3A9U - chain A; structure by X-ray diffraction, 2.40 A resolution.

[Chain A]
Molecule: 4-coumarate--CoA ligase
From: Populus tomentosa
Notes: EC 6.2.1.12
Reference sequence: Q941M3 (Q941M3_POPTO); residue numbers follow UniProt; this construct covers 1-536
Sequence (536 residues; each row starts with the number of its first residue):
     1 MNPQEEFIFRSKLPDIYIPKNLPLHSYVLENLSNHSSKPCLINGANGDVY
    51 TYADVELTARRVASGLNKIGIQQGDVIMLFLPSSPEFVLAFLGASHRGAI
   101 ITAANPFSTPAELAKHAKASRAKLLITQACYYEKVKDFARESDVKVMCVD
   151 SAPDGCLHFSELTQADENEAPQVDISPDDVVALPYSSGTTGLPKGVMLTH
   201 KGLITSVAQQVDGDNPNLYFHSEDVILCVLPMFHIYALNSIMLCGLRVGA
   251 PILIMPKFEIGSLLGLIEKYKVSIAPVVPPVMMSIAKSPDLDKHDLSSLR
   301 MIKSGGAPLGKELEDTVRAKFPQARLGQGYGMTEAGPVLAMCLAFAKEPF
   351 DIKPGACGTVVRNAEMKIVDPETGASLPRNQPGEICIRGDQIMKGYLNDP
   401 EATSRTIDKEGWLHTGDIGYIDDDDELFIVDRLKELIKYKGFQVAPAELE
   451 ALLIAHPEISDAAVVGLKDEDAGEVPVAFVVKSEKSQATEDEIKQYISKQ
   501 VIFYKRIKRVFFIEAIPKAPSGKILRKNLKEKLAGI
Disordered / not traced: 1-5, 142, 305-311
What the authors report for this chain:
  - mutagenesis - Y236W, S240A, K303A, G331A, K438A, K438A/Q443A, Q443A, K523A: abolished catalytic activity
  - mutagenesis - Y236A: increased catalytic activity
  - mutagenesis - Y236F: decreased catalytic activity on caffeic acid
  - mutagenesis - Y236F: decreased catalytic activity on ferulic acid
  - mutagenesis - Y236F: unchanged catalytic activity on 4-coumaric acid
  - mutagenesis - G305A: decreased catalytic activity on 4-coumaric and caffeic acids
  - conformationally variable residues (loop rearrangement): Gly-305
  - catalytic residues: Lys-438, Gln-443, Lys-523 (proposed by the authors, not directly observed)

[Summary]
From the paper: catalytic residues Lys-438, Gln-443 and Lys-523; Y236W, S240A and K303A, among others, abolish
catalytic activity; 11 substitutions were tested in all.
Chain A is 4-coumarate--CoA ligase (Populus tomentosa); the structure, Crystal structures and enzymatic
mechanisms of a Populus tomentosa 4-coumarate--CoA ligase, was determined by X-ray diffraction, deposited
together with 3A9V and 3NI2.
